PDB entry 4Q2P | X-ray diffraction, 2.05 A resolution | chains A and B of the 3 polymer chains in the assembly

== Chain A (and B) ==
Name: Na(+)/H(+) exchange regulatory cofactor NHE-RF3
Organism: Homo sapiens
Notes: chain B of this document is another copy of the same molecule, construct and numbering; everything in this record applies to it too
UniProt: Q5T2W1 (NHRF3_HUMAN); numbering as in UniProt (aligned over 132-215)
Sequence (99 residues; numbered 128 to 226; the number before each row is that of its first residue):
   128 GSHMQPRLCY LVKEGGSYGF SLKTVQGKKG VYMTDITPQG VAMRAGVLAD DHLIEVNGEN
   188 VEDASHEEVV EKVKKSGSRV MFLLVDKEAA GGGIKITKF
Not modelled in the structure: 128 (chain B: 128-132, 215-221)
Differences from the reference sequence: expression tag (128-131); linker (216-220)
Curated features (UniProtKB/Swiss-Prot):
  - modified residue (Phosphoserine): Ser148, Ser192

== Chain A / chain B interface ==
Contacting residue pairs (24):
  Gly220(A) - Val152(B)
  Gly220(A) - Gln153(B)  hydrogen bond (backbone-backbone)
  Ile221(A) - Lys150(B)
  Ile221(A) - Thr151(B)
  Lys222(A) - Leu149(B)
  Lys222(A) - Lys150(B)
  Lys222(A) - Thr151(B)  hydrogen bond (backbone-backbone)
  Lys222(A) - His193(B)
  Lys222(A) - Glu194(B)  salt bridge
  Ile223(A) - Ser148(B)
  Ile223(A) - Leu149(B)
  Thr224(A) - Ser148(B)
  Thr224(A) - Leu149(B)  hydrogen bond (backbone-backbone)
  Thr224(A) - His193(B)  hydrogen bond
  Thr224(A) - Val197(B)
  Lys225(A) - Phe147(B)
  Lys225(A) - Ser148(B)
  Phe226(A) - Ser144(B)  hydrogen bond (backbone-side chain)
  Phe226(A) - Tyr145(B)  hydrogen bond (backbone-backbone)
  Phe226(A) - Gly146(B)
  Phe226(A) - Phe147(B)  hydrogen bond (backbone-backbone)
  Phe226(A) - Leu149(B)  hydrophobic
  Phe226(A) - Val197(B)
  Phe226(A) - Val200(B)  hydrophobic
Other interface residues (no listed pair), chain A (8 interface residues in all): Gly219
Other interface residues (no listed pair), chain B (18 interface residues in all): Gly143, Thr161, Asp162, Lys201

== In short ==
The interface between chain A and chain B involves 8 residues on one side and 18 on the other, with 7 hydrogen
bonds and 1 salt bridge. Polar contacts include Lys222(A)-Glu194(B), Thr224(A)-His193(B) and
Phe226(A)-Ser144(B).
Both chains are Na(+)/H(+) exchange regulatory cofactor NHE-RF3 (Homo sapiens). Entry 4Q2P (NHERF3 PDZ2 in
Complex with a Phage-Derived Peptide) was determined by X-ray diffraction (same publication as 4Q2N, 4Q2O and
4Q2Q).
